7UTS - chains B and C of the 10 polymer chains in the assembly; structure by electron microscopy, 3.60 A resolution.

Chain B (and C):
Name: Capsid protein VP1
Source organism: Canis lupus familiaris
Notes: chain C of this document is another copy of the same molecule, construct and numbering; everything in this record applies to it too
Reference sequence: Q11213 (CAPSD_PAVCB); residues 37-584 here correspond to UniProt positions 180-727 (UniProt number = residue number + 143)
Sequence (548 residues; row label = number of the first residue in the row):
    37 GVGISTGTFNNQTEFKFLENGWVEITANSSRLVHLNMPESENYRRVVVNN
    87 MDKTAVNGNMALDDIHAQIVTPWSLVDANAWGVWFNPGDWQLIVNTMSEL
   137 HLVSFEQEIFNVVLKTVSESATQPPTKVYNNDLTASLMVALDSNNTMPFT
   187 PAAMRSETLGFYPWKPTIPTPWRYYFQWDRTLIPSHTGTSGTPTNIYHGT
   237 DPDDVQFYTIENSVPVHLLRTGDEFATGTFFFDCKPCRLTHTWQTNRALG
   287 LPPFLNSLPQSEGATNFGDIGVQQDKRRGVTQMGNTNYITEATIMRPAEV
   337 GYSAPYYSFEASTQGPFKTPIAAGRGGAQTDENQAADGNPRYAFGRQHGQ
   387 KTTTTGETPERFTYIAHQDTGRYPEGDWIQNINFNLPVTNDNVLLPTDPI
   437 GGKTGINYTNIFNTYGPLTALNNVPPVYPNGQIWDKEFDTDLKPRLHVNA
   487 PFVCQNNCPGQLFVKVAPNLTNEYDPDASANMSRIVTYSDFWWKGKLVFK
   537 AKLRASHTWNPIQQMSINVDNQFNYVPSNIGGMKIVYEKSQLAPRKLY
Unresolved in the structure: 37-40, 156-161, 252-253, 292-304, 357-372, 474-478, 491-493, 582-584 (chain C: 37-67, 84-103, 113-144, 156-161, 167-172, 185-203, 214-235, 257-495, 531-584)
Disulfides: Cys-490/Cys-494

Chain B / chain C interface:
Pairs across the interface - 67 pairs, chain B then chain C:
  Ser-41(B) / Leu-254(C)  hydrogen bond (side chain-backbone)
  Thr-42(B) / Arg-256(C)  hydrogen bond
  Gly-43(B) / His-253(C)
  Gly-43(B) / Leu-254(C)  hydrogen bond (backbone-backbone)
  Gly-43(B) / Arg-256(C)
  Thr-44(B) / Val-252(C)  hydrogen bond (side chain-backbone)
  Thr-44(B) / His-253(C)
  Phe-45(B) / Glu-247(C)
  Phe-45(B) / Pro-251(C)
  Phe-45(B) / Val-252(C)  hydrogen bond (backbone-backbone)
  Asn-46(B) / Pro-251(C)
  Asn-47(B) / Glu-247(C)
  Asn-47(B) / Asn-248(C)
  Gln-48(B) / Glu-247(C)  hydrogen bond (side chain-backbone)
  Gln-48(B) / Asn-248(C)  hydrogen bond (side chain-backbone)
  Gln-48(B) / Ser-249(C)
  Gln-48(B) / Val-250(C)  hydrogen bond (side chain-backbone)
  Gln-48(B) / Pro-251(C)
  Leu-68(B) / Pro-504(C)
  His-70(B) / Thr-507(C)
  Asn-72(B) / Asn-508(C)  hydrogen bond (side chain-backbone)
  Asn-122(B) / Phe-243(C)
  Asn-122(B) / Asn-248(C)  hydrogen bond
  Phe-146(B) / Leu-254(C)  hydrophobic
  Asn-147(B) / Leu-254(C)
  Asn-147(B) / Arg-256(C)  hydrogen bond
  Lys-163(B) / Asn-508(C)
  Lys-163(B) / Glu-509(C)  salt bridge
  Tyr-165(B) / Thr-507(C)
  Tyr-165(B) / Asn-508(C)  hydrogen bond
  Tyr-165(B) / Ile-521(C)  hydrophobic
  Trp-200(B) / Glu-247(C)
  Pro-202(B) / Leu-506(C)  hydrophobic
  Pro-202(B) / Tyr-510(C)  hydrogen bond (backbone-side chain)
  Pro-202(B) / Met-518(C)
  Ile-204(B) / Pro-512(C)
  Glu-260(B) / Arg-256(C)  salt bridge
  Arg-382(B) / Asp-513(C)
  Thr-388(B) / Ser-515(C)
  Thr-389(B) / Ser-515(C)
  Thr-390(B) / Ser-515(C)  hydrogen bond (backbone-side chain)
  Tyr-524(B) / Leu-506(C)  hydrogen bond (side chain-backbone)
  Tyr-524(B) / Thr-507(C)
  Tyr-524(B) / Asn-508(C)
  Tyr-524(B) / Ile-521(C)
  Trp-528(B) / Met-174(C)  hydrophobic
  Trp-528(B) / Leu-254(C)
  Ser-552(B) / Pro-238(C)
  Ser-552(B) / Asp-239(C)  hydrogen bond (side chain-backbone)
  Ile-553(B) / Pro-238(C)
  Ile-553(B) / Val-241(C)  hydrophobic
  Asn-554(B) / Thr-236(C)
  Val-555(B) / Thr-236(C)  hydrogen bond (backbone-backbone)
  Gln-558(B) / Thr-236(C)
  Gln-558(B) / Val-241(C)
  Tyr-561(B) / Phe-243(C)  hydrophobic
  Pro-563(B) / Tyr-79(C)
  Pro-563(B) / Arg-81(C)
  Ser-564(B) / Arg-80(C)
  Ser-564(B) / Arg-81(C)  hydrogen bond (backbone-backbone)
  Asn-565(B) / Arg-80(C)  hydrogen bond (backbone-side chain)
  Asn-565(B) / Arg-81(C)  hydrogen bond
  Ile-566(B) / Asn-78(C)  hydrogen bond (backbone-side chain)
  Ile-566(B) / Arg-80(C)  hydrogen bond (backbone-side chain)
  Gly-567(B) / Asn-78(C)
  Gly-567(B) / Tyr-79(C)
  Gly-567(B) / Arg-80(C)
Also at the interface, not in a pair above, chain B (43 interface residues in all): Gly-124, Val-153, Thr-203, Gln-383, Gly-568, Met-569
Also at the interface, not in a pair above, chain C (38 interface residues in all): Glu-77, Val-83, Phe-212, Asp-237, Thr-245, Leu-255, Lys-501, Ala-503

Overview:
43 residues of chain B and 38 residues of chain C are in contact, with 22 hydrogen bonds and 2 salt bridges.
Among the polar pairs are Lys-163(B)/Glu-509(C), Glu-260(B)/Arg-256(C) and Ser-41(B)/Leu-254(C).
Chain B and chain C are both Capsid protein VP1 (Canis lupus familiaris); the structure, CPV Total-Fab
Polyclonal A Site Fab, was determined by electron microscopy (same publication as 7UTP, 7UTR, 7UTU and 7UTV).
